6YTZ - chain A; structure by X-ray diffraction, 1.40 A resolution.

== Chain A ==
Molecule: Double Bond Reductase
Organism: Malus domestica
Amino-acid sequence (351 residues; each row starts with the number of its first residue; numbers below 1 keep their minus sign (Gly-1 is residue -1)):
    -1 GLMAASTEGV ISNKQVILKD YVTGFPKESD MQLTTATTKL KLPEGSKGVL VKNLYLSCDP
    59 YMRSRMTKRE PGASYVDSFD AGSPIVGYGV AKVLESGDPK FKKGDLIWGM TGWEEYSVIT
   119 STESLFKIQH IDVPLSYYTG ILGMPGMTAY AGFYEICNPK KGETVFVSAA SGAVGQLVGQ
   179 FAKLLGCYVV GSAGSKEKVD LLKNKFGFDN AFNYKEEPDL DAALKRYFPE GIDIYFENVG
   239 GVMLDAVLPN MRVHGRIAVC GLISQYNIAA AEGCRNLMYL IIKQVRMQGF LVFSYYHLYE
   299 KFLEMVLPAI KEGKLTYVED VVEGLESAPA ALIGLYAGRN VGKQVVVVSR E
Bound ions: Na+ near Asp231 (its only coordinating residue here)
Small-molecule neighbours:
  - NADP (NAP; NADP nicotinamide-adenine-dinucleotide phosphate): Asp57, Pro58, Tyr59, Met142, Thr146, Ala167, Gly170, Ala171, Val172, Gly173, Ala191, Gly192, Lys196, Tyr212, Lys213, Asn236, Val237, Cys258, Gly259, Leu260, Ile261, Ser262, Tyr264, Ile279, Phe288, Leu289, Val290, Leu333, Tyr334, Gly336, Asn338, Gly340
  - r-1,2-propanediol (PGR): Tyr59, Tyr73, Tyr86, Met142, Val290, Phe291
Reported in the primary citation:
  - binding site for NADP: Ala171, Val172, Lys196, Tyr212, Cys258, Tyr264, Phe288, Val290, Asn338
  - conformationally variable residues (order/disorder transition, side-chain flip): Phe23, Glu68 to Val74, Ala171, Lys196, Ile261, Tyr264, Ala267 to Asn274, Tyr315
  - self-association interface (contacts with another copy of this molecule); pairs are residue here / residue on that copy: Glu270-Arg273, Cys272-Cys272, Gln282-Leu289, Val283-Gly287, Met285-Met285, Ser292-Gln282

== Overview ==
Chain A binds NADP and r-1,2-propanediol. From the paper: a binding site for NADP at Ala171, Val172 and Lys196
among others; conformational variability at Phe23, Glu68 and Ala171 among others.
Chain A is Double Bond Reductase (Malus domestica); the structure, Crystal structure of Malus domestica Double
Bond Reductase (MdDBR) in complex with NADPH, was determined by X-ray diffraction (same publication as 6YSB
and 6YUX).
